PDB entry 6XSK | electron microscopy, 3.85 A resolution | chains D and G of the 12 polymer chains in the assembly

== Chain D ==
Protein: Hemagglutinin HA2 chain
From: Influenza A virus (A/Solomon Islands/3/2006(H1N1))
UniProtKB: A7Y8I1 (A7Y8I1_9INFA); residues 1-176 here correspond to UniProt positions 344-519 (UniProt number = residue number + 343)
Sequence (222 residues; each row starts with the number of its first residue):
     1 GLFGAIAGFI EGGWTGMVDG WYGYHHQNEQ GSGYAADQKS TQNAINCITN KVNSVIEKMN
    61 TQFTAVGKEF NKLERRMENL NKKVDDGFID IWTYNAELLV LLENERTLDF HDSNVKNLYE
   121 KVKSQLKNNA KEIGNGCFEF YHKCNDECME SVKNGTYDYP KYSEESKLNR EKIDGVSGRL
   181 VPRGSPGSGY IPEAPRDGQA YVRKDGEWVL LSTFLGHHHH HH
Not modelled in the structure: 1-6, 174-222
Construct notes: conflict Cys-47 (Gly390 in A7Y8I1); expression tag (177-222)
Disulfide bonds: Cys-144/Cys-148
Glycans and other covalent adducts: N-acetylglucosamine (NAG) linked to Asn-154

== Chain G ==
Protein: 789-203-3C12 Fab Heavy Chain
From: Macaca mulatta
Notes: antibody fragment or engineered binder
Sequence (455 residues; each row starts with the number of its first residue; a row labelled like 82A-82C holds insertion residues (82A, then the next letters in order)):
     1 QVQLQESGPG LVKPSEILSL TCAVSGGSFS SYCWGWIRQP PGKGLEWIGS IC
   52A G
    53 SGGSNYLNPS LKSRVTLSVD TSKNQFSLIL
82A-82C NSV
    83 TAADTAVYYC AREGITIF
100A-100H GVVIPRVL
   101 DSWGQGAVVT VSSASTKGPS VFPLAPSSKS TSGGTAALGC LVKDYFPEPV TVSWNSGALT
   161 SGVHTFPAVL QSSGLYSLSS VVTVPSSSLG TQTYICNVNH KPSNTKVDKK VEPKSCDKTH
   221 TCPPCPAPEL LGGPSVFLFP PKPKDTLMIS RTPEVTCVVV DVSHEDPEVK FNWYVDGVEV
   281 HNAKTKPREE QYNSTYRVVS VLTVLHQDWL NGKEYKCKVS NKALPAPIEK TISKAKGQPR
   341 EPQVYTLPPS RDELTKNQVS LTCLVKGFYP SDIAVEWESN GQPENNYKTT PPVLDSDGSF
   401 FLYSKLTVDK SRWQQGNVFS CSVMHEALHN HYTQKSLSLS PGK
Not modelled in the structure: 114-443
Disulfide bonds: Cys-22/Cys-92, Cys-33/Cys-52
What the authors report for this chain:
  - mutagenesis - C33A/C52A: unchanged binding to H1 HA
  - mutagenesis - C33A/C52A: decreased binding to H5, H6, H7 and H10 HAs

== Interface between chain D and chain G ==
Pairs across the interface (23; chain D residue first):
  Val-18(D) / Ser-31(G)
  Val-18(D) / Val-100B(G)
  Val-18(D) / Val-100C(G)
  Asp-19(D) / Tyr-58(G)  hydrogen bond
  Asp-19(D) / Glu-95(G)
  Asp-19(D) / Val-100B(G)
  Asp-19(D) / Val-100C(G)
  Asp-19(D) / Pro-100E(G)
  Asp-19(D) / Arg-100F(G)  salt bridge
  Gly-20(D) / Val-100B(G)
  Trp-21(D) / Phe-100(G)
  Trp-21(D) / Val-100B(G)
  Gly-33(D) / Gly-55(G)
  Tyr-34(D) / Gly-55(G)  hydrogen bond (backbone-backbone)
  Tyr-34(D) / Ser-56(G)
  Ala-35(D) / Tyr-58(G)
  Ala-36(D) / Tyr-58(G)  hydrogen bond (backbone-side chain)
  Gln-38(D) / Pro-100E(G)
  Gln-38(D) / Arg-100F(G)
  Ile-45(D) / Ile-99(G)  hydrophobic
  Ile-45(D) / Val-100B(G)  hydrophobic
  Thr-49(D) / Phe-100(G)
  Asp-146(D) / Lys-64(G)  salt bridge
Other interface residues (no listed pair), chain D (14 interface residues in all): Ile-48, Val-52
Other interface residues (no listed pair), chain G (15 interface residues in all): Cys-33, Cys-52, Asn-57
From the paper, about this interface:
  - residue pairs: Asp-146(D)/Lys-64(G) (salt bridge), Arg-100F(G)/Asp-19(D) (salt bridge)
  - epitope / paratope residues, chain D: Asp-146(D)
  - epitope / paratope residues, chain G: Lys-64(G), Arg-100F(G)

== Overview ==
The interface between chain D and chain G involves 14 residues on one side and 15 on the other; the contacts
include 3 hydrogen bonds and 2 salt bridges. Polar pairs include Asp-19(D)/Arg-100F(G), Asp-146(D)/Lys-64(G)
and Asp-19(D)/Tyr-58(G). The paper describes salt bridges between Asp-146(D) and Lys-64(G) and Arg-100F(G) and
Asp-19(D). From the paper: C33A/C52A of chain G reduce binding to H5, H6, H7 and H10 HAs; epitope/paratope
residues Asp-146(D) and Lys-64(G) among others.
Here chain D is Hemagglutinin HA2 chain (Influenza A virus (A/Solomon Islands/3/2006(H1N1))) and chain G is
789-203-3C12 Fab Heavy Chain (Macaca mulatta). Entry 6XSK (Cryo-EM Structure of Vaccine-Elicited Rhesus
Antibody 789-203-3C12 in Complex with Stabilized SI06 (A/Solomon Islands/3/06) Influenza Hemagglutinin ...)
was determined by electron microscopy.
